5L8N - chain A; structure by X-ray diffraction, 2.12 A resolution.

[Chain A]
Name: Gastrotropin
Organism: Homo sapiens
UniProt: P51161 (FABP6_HUMAN); numbering as in UniProt (aligned over 1-128)
Sequence (128 residues; numbered 1 to 128; the number before each row is that of its first residue):
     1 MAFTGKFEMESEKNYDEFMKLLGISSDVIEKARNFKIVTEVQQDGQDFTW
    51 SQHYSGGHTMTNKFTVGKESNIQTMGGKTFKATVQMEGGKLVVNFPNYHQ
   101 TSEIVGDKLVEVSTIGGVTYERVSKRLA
Disordered / not traced: 1-2, 128
Residues lining bound ligands: 5,6-dimethyl-1H-benzimidazol-2-amine (6RQ): Met-9, Glu-12, Tyr-15, Met-19, Ala-32, Arg-33, Phe-35, Ile-37, Tyr-54, Met-75, Tyr-120, Arg-122

[In short]
Bound to chain A: 5,6-dimethyl-1H-benzimidazol-2-amine.
Chain A is Gastrotropin (Homo sapiens); the structure, crystal structure of human FABP6 protein with fragment
1, was determined by X-ray diffraction (same publication as 5L8I and 5L8O).
